Entry 3IMW (X-ray diffraction, 1.31 A resolution); this record covers chains A and B.

== Chain A (and B) ==
Name: Transthyretin
From: Homo sapiens
Notes: chain B of this document is another copy of the same molecule, construct and numbering; everything in this record applies to it too
Reference sequence: P02766 (TTHY_HUMAN); residues 1-127 here correspond to UniProt positions 21-147 (UniProt number = residue number + 20)
Chain sequence (127 residues; row label = number of the first residue in the row):
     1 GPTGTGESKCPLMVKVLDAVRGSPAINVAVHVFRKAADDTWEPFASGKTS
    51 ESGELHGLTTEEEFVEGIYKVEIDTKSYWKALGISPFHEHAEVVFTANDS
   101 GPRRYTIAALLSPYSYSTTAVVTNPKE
Unresolved in the structure: 1-10, 126-127 (chain B: 1-10, 125-127)
Curated features (UniProtKB/Swiss-Prot):
  - binding site (L-thyroxine): Lys15, Glu54, Ser117
  - modified residue: Cys10 (Sulfocysteine), Glu42 (4-carboxyglutamate), Ser52 (Phosphoserine)
  - glycosylation: Asn98 (N-linked (GlcNAc...) asparagine)
Residues lining bound ligands: IW6 (2,6-dibromo-4-[(E)-2-(2,6-dimethoxyphenyl)ethenyl]aniline): Lys15, Leu17, Thr106, Ala108, Ala109, Leu110, Ser117, Thr118, Thr119, Val121
What the authors report for this chain:
  - binding site for IW6: Leu17, Ala108, Leu110, Ser117, Val121

== Chain A / chain B interface ==
Residue-residue contacts (39; chain A residue first):
  Phe87(A) - Phe95(B)  hydrophobic
  Phe87(A) - Thr96(B)
  Phe87(A) - Tyr105(B)  hydrophobic
  Phe87(A) - Ile107(B)  hydrophobic
  Phe87(A) - Ala120(B)  hydrophobic
  Phe87(A) - Val122(B)  hydrophobic
  His88(A) - Val93(B)
  His88(A) - Val94(B)
  Glu89(A) - Val94(B)  hydrogen bond (backbone-backbone)
  Glu89(A) - Thr96(B)  hydrogen bond
  His90(A) - Val94(B)
  Glu92(A) - Glu92(B)
  Glu92(A) - Val94(B)
  Glu92(A) - Tyr116(B)  hydrogen bond (backbone-side chain)
  Val93(A) - His88(B)
  Val94(A) - His88(B)
  Val94(A) - Glu89(B)  hydrogen bond (backbone-backbone)
  Val94(A) - His90(B)
  Val94(A) - Glu92(B)
  Phe95(A) - Phe87(B)  hydrophobic
  Thr96(A) - Glu89(B)  hydrogen bond
  Tyr105(A) - Phe87(B)  hydrophobic
  Ile107(A) - Phe87(B)  hydrophobic
  Tyr114(A) - Thr119(B)  hydrogen bond (backbone-side chain)
  Tyr114(A) - Ala120(B)  hydrogen bond (backbone-backbone)
  Ser115(A) - Thr118(B)  hydrogen bond (side chain-backbone)
  Ser115(A) - Thr119(B)
  Tyr116(A) - Glu92(B)  hydrogen bond (side chain-backbone)
  Tyr116(A) - Ser117(B)
  Tyr116(A) - Thr118(B)  hydrogen bond (backbone-backbone)
  Ser117(A) - Tyr116(B)
  Ser117(A) - Ser117(B)  hydrogen bond
  Thr118(A) - Ser115(B)  hydrogen bond (backbone-side chain)
  Thr118(A) - Tyr116(B)  hydrogen bond (backbone-backbone)
  Thr119(A) - Tyr114(B)  hydrogen bond (side chain-backbone)
  Thr119(A) - Ser115(B)
  Ala120(A) - Phe87(B)  hydrophobic
  Ala120(A) - Tyr114(B)  hydrogen bond (backbone-backbone)
  Val122(A) - Phe87(B)  hydrophobic
Other interface residues (no listed pair), chain A (21 interface residues in all): Ile68, Lys76
Other interface residues (no listed pair), chain B (21 interface residues in all): Ile68, Lys76

== Summary ==
The chain A/chain B interface involves 21 residues from each chain; the contacts include 15 hydrogen bonds.
Polar contacts include Glu89(A)-Thr96(B), Glu92(A)-Tyr116(B) and Tyr114(A)-Thr119(B). Chain A binds compound
IW6. From UniProt: 3 L-thyroxine-binding residues on chain A. From the paper: a binding site for IW6 at
Leu17(A), Ala108(A) and Leu110(A) among others.
Both chains are Transthyretin (Homo sapiens). Entry 3IMW (Transthyretin in complex with
(E)-2,6-dibromo-4-(2,6-dimethoxystyryl)aniline) was determined by X-ray diffraction, deposited together with
3IMR, 3IMS, 3IMT, 3IMU and 3IMV.
